Entry 6VHD (X-ray diffraction, 1.98 A resolution); this record covers chains A and D of the 4 polymer chains in the assembly.

== Chain A (and D) ==
Name: Esterase family protein
Organism: Staphylococcus aureus
Notes: EC 3.1.2.12; chain D of this document is another copy of the same molecule, construct and numbering; everything in this record applies to it too
UniProtKB: A0A0D6GS23 (A0A0D6GS23_STAAU); residue numbers follow UniProt; this construct covers 2-253
Amino-acid sequence (255 residues; numbered -1 to 253; the number before each row is that of its first residue; numbers below 1 keep their minus sign (Gly-1 is residue -1)):
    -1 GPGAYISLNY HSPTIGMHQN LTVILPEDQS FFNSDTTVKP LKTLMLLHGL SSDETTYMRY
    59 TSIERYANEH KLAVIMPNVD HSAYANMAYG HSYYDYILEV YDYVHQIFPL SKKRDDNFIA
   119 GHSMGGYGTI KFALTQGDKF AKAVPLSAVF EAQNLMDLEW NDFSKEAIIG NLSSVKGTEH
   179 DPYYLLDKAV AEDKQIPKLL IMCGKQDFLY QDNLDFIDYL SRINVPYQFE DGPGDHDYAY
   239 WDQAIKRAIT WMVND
Glycans and other covalent adducts: (2R)-2-phenylpiperidine-1-carbaldehyde (6WG) linked to Ser121
Construct notes: expression tag (-1 to 1)
Residues lining bound ligands: (2R)-2-phenylpiperidine-1-carbaldehyde (6WG): Gly47, Leu48, Met122, Val147, Asn152, Leu153, Leu156, Trp158, Phe206, Leu207, His234
From the paper describing this entry:
  - binding site for (2R)-2-phenylpiperidine-1-carbaldehyde: Leu48, Ser121, Val147, Asn152, Leu153, Leu156, Trp158, Phe206, Leu207
  - conformationally variable residues: Trp158, Phe206

== How chain A and chain D interact ==
Contacting residue pairs - 64 pairs, chain A then chain D:
  Pro0(A) with His9(D)
  Gly1(A) with Asn7(D); Tyr8(D); His9(D)
  Ala2(A) with Asn7(D); Tyr8(D), hydrophobic; Tyr101(D)
  Tyr3(A) with Ser5(D); Leu6(D); Asn7(D), hydrogen bond (backbone-backbone)
  Ile4(A) with Ile4(D), hydrophobic; Ser5(D); Leu6(D), hydrophobic
  Ser5(A) with Tyr3(D); Ile4(D); Ser5(D), hydrogen bond (backbone-backbone)
  Leu6(A) with Tyr3(D); Ile4(D), hydrophobic
  Asn7(A) with Gly1(D); Ala2(D); Tyr3(D), hydrogen bond (backbone-backbone)
  Tyr8(A) with Gly1(D); Ala2(D), hydrophobic; Glu25(D); Phe30(D), hydrophobic
  His9(A) with Pro0(D); Gly1(D); Glu25(D), hydrogen bond (backbone-side chain)
  Pro11(A) with Phe30(D)
  Glu25(A) with Tyr8(D); His9(D), hydrogen bond (side chain-backbone)
  Ser28(A) with Gln104(D), hydrogen bond (backbone-side chain)
  Phe29(A) with Asp100(D); Tyr101(D); Gln104(D); Ile105(D), hydrophobic
  Phe30(A) with Tyr8(D), hydrophobic; Pro11(D); Glu97(D); Tyr101(D), hydrophobic
  Asn31(A) with Gln104(D), hydrogen bond (backbone-side chain)
  Ser32(A) with Asp100(D)
  Thr34(A) with Gln104(D), hydrogen bond (backbone-side chain)
  Val36(A) with Gln104(D)
  Glu97(A) with Phe30(D)
  Asp100(A) with Phe29(D); Ser32(D)
  Tyr101(A) with Ala2(D); Phe29(D); Phe30(D), hydrophobic
  Gln104(A) with Ser28(D), hydrogen bond (side chain-backbone); Phe29(D); Asn31(D), hydrogen bond (side chain-backbone); Ser32(D); Thr34(D), hydrogen bond (side chain-backbone); Val36(D)
  Ile105(A) with Phe29(D), hydrophobic; Ile105(D); Phe106(D); Pro107(D)
  Phe106(A) with Ile105(D); Phe106(D), hydrophobic
  Pro107(A) with Ile105(D)
  Lys110(A) with Ser32(D)
Other interface residues (no listed pair), chain A (28 interface residues in all): Leu23
Other interface residues (no listed pair), chain D (27 interface residues in all): Leu23

== In short ==
28 residues of chain A face 27 of chain D across their interface; the contacts include 11 hydrogen bonds.
Among the polar pairs are His9(A)-Glu25(D), Ser28(A)-Gln104(D) and Asn31(A)-Gln104(D).
(2R)-2-phenylpiperidine-1-carbaldehyde is covalently linked to Ser121(A). The paper reports a binding site for
(2R)-2-phenylpiperidine-1-carbaldehyde at Leu48(A), Ser121(A) and Val147(A) among others; conformational
variability at Trp158(A) and Phe206(A).
Chain A and chain D are both Esterase family protein (Staphylococcus aureus); the structure, FphF,
Staphylococcus aureus fluorophosphonate-binding serine hydrolases F, KT129 bound, was determined by X-ray
diffraction, deposited together with 6VH9, 6VHE and 6WCX.
